Entry 4L0U (X-ray diffraction, 2.50 A resolution); this record covers chains A and B of the 10 polymer chains in the assembly.

== Chain A (and B) ==
Name: 2-Cys peroxiredoxin, putative
Organism: Plasmodium vivax Sal-1
Notes: EC 1.11.1.15; chain B of this document is another copy of the same molecule, construct and numbering; everything in this record applies to it too
UniProtKB: A5K421 (A5K421_PLAVS); numbering as in UniProt (aligned over 2-195)
Sequence (213 residues; row label = number of the first residue in the row; numbers below 1 keep their minus sign (Met-17 is residue -17)):
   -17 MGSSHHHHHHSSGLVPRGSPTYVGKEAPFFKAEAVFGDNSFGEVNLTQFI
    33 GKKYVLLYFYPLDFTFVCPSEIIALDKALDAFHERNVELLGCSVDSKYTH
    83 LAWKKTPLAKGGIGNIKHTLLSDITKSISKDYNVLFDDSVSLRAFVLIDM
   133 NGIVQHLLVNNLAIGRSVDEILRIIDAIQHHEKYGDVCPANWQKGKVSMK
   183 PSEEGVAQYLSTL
Not modelled in the structure: -17 to 1, 170-195 (chain B: -17 to 1, 173-195)
Differences from the reference sequence: expression tag (-17 to 1)

== Chain A / chain B interface ==
Contacting residue pairs (56):
  Pro2(A) - Asn115(B)
  Thr3(A) - Asn115(B)  hydrogen bond (backbone-side chain)
  Thr3(A) - Leu124(B)
  Val5(A) - Phe118(B)
  Val5(A) - Leu124(B)
  Val5(A) - Val141(B)  hydrophobic
  Val5(A) - Asn143(B)
  Gly6(A) - Phe118(B)
  Gly6(A) - Asn143(B)
  Val49(A) - Asp168(B)
  Cys50(A) - Cys170(B)  disulfide
  Ser52(A) - Cys170(B)
  Ser52(A) - Pro171(B)  hydrogen bond (side chain-backbone)
  Ser52(A) - Ala172(B)
  Asn115(A) - Thr3(B)
  Phe118(A) - Val5(B)
  Phe118(A) - Gly6(B)
  Leu124(A) - Thr3(B)
  Leu124(A) - Val5(B)
  Gln137(A) - Asn142(B)
  Gln137(A) - Asn143(B)  hydrogen bond
  Gln137(A) - Leu144(B)
  His138(A) - Leu140(B)
  His138(A) - Val141(B)
  His138(A) - Asn142(B)  hydrogen bond
  Leu139(A) - Leu140(B)
  Leu139(A) - Val141(B)  hydrogen bond (backbone-backbone)
  Leu140(A) - His138(B)
  Leu140(A) - Leu139(B)
  Leu140(A) - Leu140(B)  hydrophobic
  Val141(A) - His138(B)
  Val141(A) - Leu139(B)  hydrogen bond (backbone-backbone)
  Asn142(A) - Gln137(B)
  Asn142(A) - His138(B)  hydrogen bond
  Asn143(A) - Val5(B)
  Asn143(A) - Gly6(B)
  Asn143(A) - Gln137(B)  hydrogen bond
  Leu144(A) - Gln137(B)
  Leu144(A) - Asp168(B)
  Ala145(A) - His163(B)
  Ala145(A) - Asp168(B)  hydrogen bond (backbone-side chain)
  Ala145(A) - Val169(B)
  Ala145(A) - Cys170(B)
  Ile146(A) - Ile156(B)  hydrophobic
  Ile146(A) - Ala159(B)  hydrophobic
  Ile146(A) - His163(B)
  Glu152(A) - Glu152(B)
  Glu152(A) - Arg155(B)  salt bridge
  Arg155(A) - Gly147(B)
  Arg155(A) - Glu152(B)  salt bridge
  Ile156(A) - Ile146(B)  hydrophobic
  Ala159(A) - Ile146(B)
  Ile160(A) - Leu144(B)  hydrophobic
  His163(A) - Leu144(B)
  His163(A) - Ala145(B)
  Asp168(A) - Val49(B)
Interface residues without a listed pair, chain A (31 interface residues in all): Lys7, Leu117, Val136, Gly147
Interface residues without a listed pair, chain B (32 interface residues in all): Lys7, Val136, Arg148, Ile160
Disulfides between the chains: Cys50(A)-Cys170(B)

== Overview ==
31 residues of chain A face 32 of chain B across their interface; the contacts include 1 disulfide bond, 9
hydrogen bonds and 2 salt bridges. Polar contacts include Glu152(A)-Arg155(B), Thr3(A)-Asn115(B) and
Ser52(A)-Pro171(B).
Both chains are 2-Cys peroxiredoxin, putative (Plasmodium vivax Sal-1). Entry 4L0U (Crystal structure of
Plasmodium vivax Prx1a) was determined by X-ray diffraction together with 4L0W from the same study.
